Entry 2JET (X-ray diffraction, 2.20 A resolution); this record covers chains A and C of the 3 polymer chains in the assembly.

[Chain A]
Name: Chymotrypsinogen B chain A
Organism: Rattus norvegicus
Notes: EC 3.4.21.1; fragment: resides 19-28
UniProt: P07338 (CTRB1_RAT); residues 1-10 here correspond to UniProt positions 19-28 (UniProt number = residue number + 18)
Chain sequence (15 residues; each row starts with the number of its first residue; numbers below 1 keep their minus sign (Met-4 is residue -4)):
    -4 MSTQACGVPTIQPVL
Unresolved in the structure: -4 to -2

[Chain C]
Name: Chymotrypsinogen B chain C
Organism: Rattus norvegicus
Notes: EC 3.4.21.1
UniProt: P07338 (CTRB1_RAT); residues 147-245 here correspond to UniProt positions 165-263 (UniProt number = residue number + 18)
Chain sequence (99 residues; numbered 147 to 245; the number before each row is that of its first residue):
   147 NALKTPEKLQQAALPIVSEADCKKSWGSKITDVMTCAGASGVDSCMGDSG
   197 GPLVCQKDGVWTLAGIVSWGSGVCSTSTPGVYSRVTALMPWVQQILEAN
Unresolved in the structure: 147-150, 244-245
Disulfide bonds: Cys168-Cys182, Cys191-Cys220
Differences from the reference sequence: engineered mutation Asp189 (Ser207 in P07338), Gly226 (Ala244 in P07338)
UniProt features mapped onto this chain:
  - active site: Ser195 (Charge relay system)
What the authors report for this chain:
  - conformationally variable residues (loop rearrangement, side-chain flip): Ala185 to Cys191, Val219 to Ser223
  - contacts within the chain: Ser186-Asp189, Ala185-Asp189 (backbone contact)
  - catalytic residues: Ser195 (citing earlier work)
  - specificity-determining residues: Asp189 (proposed by the authors, not directly observed)
  - mutagenesis - S189D/A226G: increased catalytic activity (trypsin-like activity) (citing earlier work)

[Chain A / chain C interface]
Contacting residue pairs (8; chain A residue first):
  Cys1(A) with Val206(C)
  Gly2(A) with Val206(C); Trp207(C), hydrogen bond (backbone-backbone)
  Val3(A) with Val206(C), hydrophobic
  Pro8(A) with Trp207(C)
  Val9(A) with Gln157(C), hydrogen bond (backbone-side chain)
  Leu10(A) with Gln157(C); Ala159(C), hydrophobic
Also at the interface, not in a pair above, chain A (7 interface residues in all): Pro4

[In short]
Chain A and chain C form an interface of 7 and 4 residues respectively, with 2 hydrogen bonds. Polar contacts
include Val9(A)-Gln157(C) and Gly2(A)-Trp207(C). From UniProt: active-site residue Ser195(C) on chain C. From
the paper: the catalytic residue Ser195(C); S189D/A226G of chain C increase catalytic activity (trypsin-like
activity).
Here chain A is Chymotrypsinogen B chain A and chain C is Chymotrypsinogen B chain C, both from Rattus
norvegicus. Entry 2JET (Crystal structure of a trypsin-like mutant (S189D , A226G) chymotrypsin) was
determined by X-ray diffraction.
